Entry 7PI9 (electron microscopy, 6.30 A resolution (low resolution: residue-level contacts below are approximate; hydrogen-bond / salt-bridge calls are withheld)); this record covers chains K and 5 of the 55 polymer chains in the assembly.

== Chain K ==
Name: 30S ribosomal protein S12
Organism: Mycoplasma pneumoniae M129
Reference sequence: P75546 (RS12_MYCPN); residues 1-139 here = UniProt positions 1-139
Sequence (139 residues; row label = number of the first residue in the row):
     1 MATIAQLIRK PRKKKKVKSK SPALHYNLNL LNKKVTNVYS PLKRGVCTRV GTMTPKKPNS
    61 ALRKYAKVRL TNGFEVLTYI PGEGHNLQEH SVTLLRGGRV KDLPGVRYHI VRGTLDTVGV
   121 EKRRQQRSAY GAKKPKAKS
Not modelled in the structure: 1, 138-139

== Chain 5 ==
Molecule: 16S ribosomal RNA
Organism: Mycoplasma pneumoniae M129
Sequence (1520 nucleotides; each row starts with the number of its first residue):
     1 UUUUUCUGAG AGUUUGAUCC UGGCUCAGGA UUAACGCUGG CGGCAUGCCU AAUACAUGCA
    61 AGUCGAUCGA AAGUAGUAAU ACUUUAGAGG CGAACGGGUG AGUAACACGU AUCCAAUCUA
   121 CCUUAUAAUG GGGGAUAACU AGUUGAAAGA CUAGCUAAUA CCGCAUAAGA ACUUUGGUUC
   181 GCAUGAAUCA AAGUUGAAAG GACCUGCAAG GGUUCGUUAU UUGAUGAGGG UGCGCCAUAU
   241 CAGCUAGUUG GUGGGGUAAC GGCCUACCAA GGCAAUGACG UGUAGCUAUG CUGAGAAGUA
   301 GAAUAGCCAC AAUGGGACUG AGACACGGCC CAUACUCCUA CGGGAGGCAG CAGUAGGGAA
   361 UUUUUCACAA UGAGCGAAAG CUUGAUGGAG CAAUGCCGCG UGAACGAUGA AGGUCUUUAA
   421 GAUUGUAAAG UUCUUUUAUU UGGGAAGAAU GACUUUAGCA GGUAAUGGCU AGAGUUUGAC
   481 UGUACCAUUU UGAAUAAGUG ACGACUAACU AUGUGCCAGC AGUCGCGGUA AUACAUAGGU
   541 CGCAAGCGUU AUCCGGAUUU AUUGGGCGUA AAGCAAGCGC AGGCGGAUUG AAAAGUCUGG
   601 UGUUAAAGGC AGCUGCUUAA CAGUUGUAUG CAUUGGAAAC UAUUAAUCUA GAGUGUGGUA
   661 GGGAGUUUUG GAAUUUCAUG UGGAGCGGUG AAAUGCGUAG AUAUAUGAAG GAACACCAGU
   721 GGCGAAGGCG AAAACUUAGG CCAUUACUGA CGCUUAGGCU UGAAAGUGUG GGGAGCAAAU
   781 AGGAUUAGAU ACCCUAGUAG UCCACACCGU AAACGAUAGA UACUAGCUGU CGGGGCGAUC
   841 CCCUCGGUAG UGAAGUUAAC ACAUUAAGUA UCUCGCCUGG GUAGUACAUU CGCAAGAAUG
   901 AAACUCAAAC GGAAUUGACG GGGACCCGCA CAAGUGGUGG AGCAUGUUGC UUAAUUCGAC
   961 GGUACACGAA AAACCUUACC UAGACUUGAC AUCCUUGGCA AAGUUAUGGA AACAUAAUGG
  1021 AGGUUAACCG AGUGACAGGU GGUGCAUGGU UGUCGUCAGC UCGUGUCGUG AGAUGUUGGG
  1081 UUAAGUCCCG CAACGAGCGC AACCCUUAUC GUUAGUUACA UUGUCUAGCG AGACUGCUAA
  1141 UGCAAAUUGG AGGAAGGAAG GGAUGACGUC AAAUCAUCAU GCCCCUUAUG UCUAGGGCUG
  1201 CAAACGUGCU ACAAUGGCCA AUACAAACAG UCGCCAGCUU GUAAAAGUGA GCAAAUCUGU
  1261 AAAGUUGGUC UCAGUUCGGA UUGAGGGCUG CAAUUCGUCC UCAUGAAGUC GGAAUCACUA
  1321 GUAAUCGCGA AUCAGCUAUG UCGCGGUGAA UACGUUCUCG GGUCUUGUAC ACACCGCCCG
  1381 UCAAACUAUG AAAGCUGGUA AUAUUUAAAA ACGUGUUGCU AACCAUUAGG AAGCGCAUGU
  1441 CAAGGAUAGC ACCGGUGAUU GGAGUUAAGU CGUAACAAGG UACCCCUACG AGAACGUGGG
  1501 GGUGGAUCAC CUCCUUUCUA
Not modelled in the structure: 1-4, 181-184, 1020-1027, 1510-1520

== Chain K / chain 5 interface ==
Contacting residue pairs (121; chain K residue first):
  Ala2(K) with G566(5); C874(5); G875(5); C876(5)
  Thr3(K) with U873(5); C874(5)
  Ala5(K) with U873(5); C874(5)
  Gln6(K) with C874(5); G875(5)
  Arg9(K) with A581(5); A756(5); G875(5)
  Lys10(K) with C876(5)
  Arg12(K) with U560(5); A561(5); U562(5)
  Lys13(K) with U560(5)
  Lys14(K) with U560(5); A561(5)
  Lys15(K) with U560(5); U878(5)
  Lys18(K) with A903(5); C904(5)
  Ser19(K) with U552(5)
  Ser21(K) with A551(5)
  His25(K) with A551(5); U552(5)
  Asn29(K) with A51(5)
  Leu30(K) with A51(5); G357(5)
  Leu31(K) with A51(5)
  Lys34(K) with A51(5)
  Thr36(K) with A51(5)
  Tyr39(K) with A551(5); U552(5)
  Ser40(K) with A359(5); A551(5)
  Pro41(K) with A359(5); U550(5); A551(5)
  Leu42(K) with A359(5); U550(5)
  Lys43(K) with A359(5)
  Arg44(K) with G358(5); A359(5)
  Pro55(K) with A1467(5)
  Lys56(K) with A1467(5)
  Lys57(K) with A1467(5)
  Asn59(K) with G525(5); C526(5); G527(5)
  Ser60(K) with C516(5); C517(5); G527(5); A1467(5)
  Ala61(K) with A518(5); G527(5)
  Leu62(K) with A518(5)
  Arg63(K) with G519(5); C520(5); C526(5)
  Lys64(K) with A518(5); G519(5)
  Thr71(K) with G358(5)
  Tyr79(K) with C520(5)
  Pro81(K) with C520(5)
  Gly82(K) with G519(5); C520(5)
  Glu83(K) with A518(5); G519(5)
  Gly84(K) with G519(5)
  Arg96(K) with U549(5); U550(5)
  Gly97(K) with U550(5)
  Gly98(K) with U550(5)
  Arg99(K) with U25(5); C26(5); G522(5)
  Val100(K) with A521(5); U523(5)
  Lys101(K) with A521(5); U523(5); C524(5); A907(5)
  Asp102(K) with C520(5); A521(5); G525(5)
  Arg107(K) with U905(5)
  Glu121(K) with U536(5)
  Lys122(K) with U536(5); A537(5)
  Arg123(K) with A501(5); A535(5); U536(5)
  Arg124(K) with G500(5); A537(5); G538(5)
  Gln125(K) with G500(5); A501(5); C502(5); G539(5)
  Gln126(K) with G500(5); A501(5); A521(5)
  Arg127(K) with U499(5); G500(5)
  Ser128(K) with G36(5); G500(5); G548(5)
  Tyr130(K) with C520(5); A521(5)
  Ala132(K) with C37(5)
  Lys133(K) with C37(5); U38(5)
  Lys134(K) with C37(5); U38(5); G39(5); G498(5); U499(5)
  Lys136(K) with G39(5)
Other interface residues (no listed pair), chain K (64 interface residues in all): Pro58, Leu103, Thr114
Other interface residues (no listed pair), chain 5 (58 interface residues in all): C35, U50, U53, G583, G879

== In short ==
64 residues of chain K face 58 of chain 5 across their interface.
Here chain K is 30S ribosomal protein S12 and chain 5 is 16S ribosomal RNA, both from Mycoplasma pneumoniae
M129. Entry 7PI9 (70S ribosome with EF-Tu-tRNA and P-site tRNA in spectinomycin-treated Mycoplasma pneumoniae
cells) was determined by electron microscopy, deposited together with 7OOC, 7OOD, 7P6Z, 7PAH, 7PAI, 7PAJ and
23 further entries.
